Entry 7TTZ (X-ray diffraction, 2.35 A resolution); this record covers chains B and C of the 4 polymer chains in the assembly.

[Chain B]
Protein: IgA Fc
From: Homo sapiens
Reference sequence: Q6MZV6 (Q6MZV6_HUMAN); residues 235-453 here correspond to UniProt positions 242-460 (UniProt number = residue number + 7)
Chain sequence (220 residues; row label = number of the first residue in the row):
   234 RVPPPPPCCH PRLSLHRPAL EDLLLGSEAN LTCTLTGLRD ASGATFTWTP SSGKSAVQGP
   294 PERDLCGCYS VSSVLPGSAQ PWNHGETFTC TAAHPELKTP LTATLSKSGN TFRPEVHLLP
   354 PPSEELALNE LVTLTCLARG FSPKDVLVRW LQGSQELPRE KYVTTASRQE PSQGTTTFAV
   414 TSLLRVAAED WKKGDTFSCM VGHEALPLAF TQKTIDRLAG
Not modelled in the structure: 234-241, 452-453
Disulfides: Cys242-Cys301, Cys266-Cys323, Cys369-Cys432
Differences from the reference sequence: expression tag (234); engineered mutation Ser311 (Cys318 in Q6MZV6), Thr337 (Asn344 in Q6MZV6), Leu338 (Ile345 in Q6MZV6), Ser339 (Thr346 in Q6MZV6), Val396 (Leu403 in Q6MZV6), Thr398 (Trp405 in Q6MZV6), Leu416 (Ile423 in Q6MZV6)
Residues lining bound ligands:
  - 1PG (2-(2-{2-[2-(2-methoxy-ethoxy)-ethoxy]-ethoxy}-ethoxy)-ethanol), molecule 1: Leu257, Leu258, Gly259, Ser260
  - 1PG, molecule 2: Leu364, Glu393, Lys394, Arg418
  - 1PG, molecule 3: Pro404, Ser405, Gln406
  - 1PG, molecule 4: Leu439, Pro440, Leu441, Ala442, Phe443, Thr444, Gln445

[Chain C]
Protein: Superantigen-like protein SSL7
From: Staphylococcus aureus
Chain sequence (201 residues; numbered 1 to 201; the number before each row is that of its first residue):
     1 KEKQERVQHL YDIKDLHRYY SSESFEFSNI SGKVENYNGS NVVRFNQEKQ NHQLFLLGED
    61 KAKYKQGLQG QDVFVVKELI DPNGRLSTVG GVTKKNNQSS ETNIHLLVNK LDGGNLDATN
   121 DSFLINKEEV SLKELDFKIR KQLVEKYGLY QGTSKYGKIT IILNGGKKQE IDLGDKLQFE
   181 RMGDVLNSKD INKIEVTLKQ I
Not modelled in the structure: 1-8, 97-99
Residues lining bound ligands:
  - 1PG (2-(2-{2-[2-(2-methoxy-ethoxy)-ethoxy]-ethoxy}-ethoxy)-ethanol), molecule 1: Tyr37, Arg44, Gln53, Asp81, Asn83, Arg85
  - 1PG, molecule 2: Glu78, Leu79, Lys176, Phe179

[Interface between chain B and chain C]
Pairs across the interface (30; chain B residue first):
  Leu256(B) - Tyr37(C)
  Leu257(B) - Tyr37(C)  hydrogen bond (backbone-side chain)
  Leu257(B) - Asn38(C)
  Leu258(B) - Pro82(C)
  Leu258(B) - Asn83(C)
  Gln313(B) - Asn36(C)
  Asn316(B) - Asn36(C)  hydrogen bond
  Asn316(B) - Asn38(C)
  Asn316(B) - Gly39(C)
  Lys340(B) - Asn38(C)
  Arg382(B) - Pro82(C)
  Glu389(B) - Pro82(C)
  Met433(B) - Ile80(C)
  Met433(B) - Pro82(C)
  Glu437(B) - Asn38(C)  hydrogen bond (backbone-side chain)
  Leu439(B) - Asn38(C)
  Leu441(B) - Phe55(C)  hydrophobic
  Leu441(B) - Glu78(C)
  Leu441(B) - Val89(C)  hydrophobic
  Leu441(B) - Phe179(C)  hydrophobic
  Ala442(B) - Tyr37(C)  hydrophobic
  Ala442(B) - Asn38(C)
  Phe443(B) - Tyr37(C)
  Phe443(B) - Leu79(C)
  Phe443(B) - Pro82(C)
  Thr444(B) - Leu79(C)
  Thr447(B) - Arg18(C)
  Asp449(B) - Lys14(C)  salt bridge
  Arg450(B) - Lys14(C)
  Leu451(B) - Lys14(C)
Also at the interface, not in a pair above, chain B (22 interface residues in all): His436, Pro440, Gln445
Also at the interface, not in a pair above, chain C (18 interface residues in all): Asp15, Ser40, Leu57, Asp81

[Summary]
Chain B and chain C form an interface of 22 and 18 residues respectively, with 3 hydrogen bonds and 1 salt
bridge. Polar pairs include Asp449(B)-Lys14(C), Leu257(B)-Tyr37(C) and Asn316(B)-Asn36(C). 2 compound 1PG
molecules are bound between chain B and chain C.
Here chain B is IgA Fc (Homo sapiens) and chain C is Superantigen-like protein SSL7 (Staphylococcus aureus).
Entry 7TTZ (Heterodimeric IgA Fc in complex with Staphylococcus aureus protein SSL7) was determined by X-ray
diffraction.
